9E7L - chains M and A of the 23 polymer chains in the assembly; structure by electron microscopy, 3.33 A resolution.

Chain M:
Protein: V-type proton ATPase subunit e
From: Saccharomyces cerevisiae
UniProtKB: Q3E7B6 (VA0E_YEAST); numbering as in UniProt (aligned over 1-73)
Sequence (73 residues; each row starts with the number of its first residue):
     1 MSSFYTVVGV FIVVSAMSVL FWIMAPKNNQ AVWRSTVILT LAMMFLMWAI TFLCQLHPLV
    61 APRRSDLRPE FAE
Not modelled in the structure: 1, 72-73

Chain A:
Protein: V-type proton ATPase subunit a, vacuolar isoform
From: Saccharomyces cerevisiae
Notes: engineered mutation(s): C-terminal calmodulin binding peptide
UniProtKB: P32563 (VPH1_YEAST); numbering as in UniProt (aligned over 1-840)
Sequence (840 residues; each row starts with the number of its first residue):
     1 MAEKEEAIFR SAEMALVQFY IPQEISRDSA YTLGQLGLVQ FRDLNSKVRA FQRTFVNEIR
    61 RLDNVERQYR YFYSLLKKHD IKLYEGDTDK YLDGSGELYV PPSGSVIDDY VRNASYLEER
   121 LIQMEDATDQ IEVQKNDLEQ YRFILQSGDE FFLKGDNTDS TSYMDEDMID ANGENIAAAI
   181 GASVNYVTGV IARDKVATLE QILWRVLRGN LFFKTVEIEQ PVYDVKTREY KHKNAFIVFS
   241 HGDLIIKRIR KIAESLDANL YDVDSSNEGR SQQLAKVNKN LSDLYTVLKT TSTTLESELY
   301 AIAKELDSWF QDVTREKAIF EILNKSNYDT NRKILIAEGW IPRDELATLQ ARLGEMIARL
   361 GIDVPSIIQV LDTNHTPPTF HRTNKFTAGF QSICDCYGIA QYREINAGLP TIVTFPFMFA
   421 IMFGDMGHGF LMTLAALSLV LNEKKINKMK RGEIFDMAFT GRYIILLMGV FSMYTGFLYN
   481 DIFSKTMTIF KSGWKWPDHW KKGESITATS VGTYPIGLDW AWHGTENALL FSNSYKMKLS
   541 ILMGFIHMTY SYFFSLANHL YFNSMIDIIG NFIPGLLFMQ GIFGYLSVCI VYKWAVDWVK
   601 DGKPAPGLLN MLINMFLSPG TIDDELYPHQ AKVQVFLLLM ALVCIPWLLL VKPLHFKFTH
   661 KKKSHEPLPS TEADASSEDL EAQQLISAMD ADDAEEEEVG SGSHGEDFGD IMIHQVIHTI
   721 EFCLNCVSHT ASYLRLWALS LAHAQLSSVL WTMTIQIAFG FRGFVGVFMT VALFAMWFAL
   781 TCAVLVLMEG TSAMLHSLRL HWVESMSKFF VGEGLPYEPF AFEYKDMEVA VASASSSASS
Not modelled in the structure: 1-2, 155-183, 660-705, 833-840
Curated features (UniProtKB/Swiss-Prot):
  - modified residue: Ala-2 (N-acetylalanine)
  - mutagenesis: Asp-425 (D425N: Reduces assembly of V-ATPase complexes and reduces ATPase activity of the assembled complexes), Lys-538 (K538A: Reduces assembly of V-ATPase complexes), Lys-593 (K593A: Reduces ATPase activity), Gln-634 (Q634L: Reduces subunit stability), His-729 (H729R: Reduces ATPase activity), Arg-735 (R735L: Reduces subunit stability), Leu-739 (L739S: Reduces ATPase activity), His-743 (H743A/E/Y: Reduces ATPase activity), Leu-746 (L746S: Reduces ATPase activity), Leu-780 (L780S: Reduces assembly of V-ATPase complexes), Glu-789 (E789A/D/H/Q: Abolishes ATPase activity and proton transport, but does not affect complex assembly), Leu-800 (L800S: Reduces assembly of V-ATPase complexes), 4 further mutagenesis entries in UniProt

How chain M and chain A interact:
Pairs across the interface (69; chain M residue first):
  Asn-29(M) / Asn-384(A)
  Ala-31(M) / Ile-8(A)  hydrophobic
  Leu-39(M) / Val-413(A)  hydrophobic
  Thr-40(M) / Val-413(A)
  Thr-40(M) / Phe-471(A)
  Met-43(M) / Phe-417(A)  hydrophobic
  Met-44(M) / Tyr-474(A)  hydrogen bond (backbone-side chain)
  Leu-46(M) / Met-543(A)  hydrophobic
  Met-47(M) / Phe-417(A)  hydrophobic
  Met-47(M) / Ile-421(A)  hydrophobic
  Met-47(M) / Thr-475(A)  hydrogen bond
  Met-47(M) / Leu-478(A)  hydrophobic
  Trp-48(M) / Tyr-474(A)
  Trp-48(M) / Leu-478(A)
  Trp-48(M) / Pro-515(A)  hydrogen bond (side chain-backbone)
  Trp-48(M) / Ile-516(A)
  Ile-50(M) / Leu-539(A)  hydrophobic
  Ile-50(M) / Leu-542(A)  hydrophobic
  Ile-50(M) / Trp-594(A)  hydrophobic
  Thr-51(M) / Gly-517(A)
  Thr-51(M) / Tyr-535(A)  hydrogen bond
  Phe-52(M) / Thr-513(A)
  Phe-52(M) / Tyr-514(A)
  Leu-53(M) / Val-591(A)  hydrophobic
  Leu-53(M) / Trp-594(A)  hydrophobic
  Cys-54(M) / Phe-531(A)  hydrophobic
  Gln-55(M) / Thr-513(A)  hydrogen bond (backbone-side chain)
  Gln-55(M) / Gly-517(A)  hydrogen bond (side chain-backbone)
  Gln-55(M) / Leu-518(A)
  Gln-55(M) / Asp-519(A)  hydrogen bond (side chain-backbone)
  Leu-56(M) / Thr-513(A)
  His-57(M) / Trp-594(A)
  His-57(M) / Asp-597(A)  salt bridge
  Pro-58(M) / Trp-494(A)  hydrophobic
  Leu-59(M) / Ala-605(A)  hydrophobic
  Val-60(M) / Trp-522(A)
  Ala-61(M) / Trp-494(A)  hydrophobic
  Ala-61(M) / Ala-508(A)
  Ala-61(M) / Trp-522(A)
  Ala-61(M) / Asn-527(A)  hydrogen bond (backbone-side chain)
  Pro-62(M) / Trp-494(A)
  Pro-62(M) / Trp-496(A)
  Pro-62(M) / Thr-507(A)
  Pro-62(M) / Ala-508(A)  hydrogen bond (backbone-backbone)
  Pro-62(M) / Trp-522(A)  hydrophobic
  Pro-62(M) / Thr-525(A)
  Pro-62(M) / Asn-527(A)
  Arg-63(M) / Ile-506(A)
  Arg-63(M) / Thr-507(A)
  Arg-63(M) / Thr-525(A)
  Arg-63(M) / Glu-526(A)  salt bridge
  Arg-63(M) / Asn-527(A)  hydrogen bond (backbone-side chain)
  Arg-64(M) / Trp-496(A)
  Arg-64(M) / Ser-505(A)
  Arg-64(M) / Ile-506(A)  hydrogen bond (backbone-backbone)
  Arg-64(M) / His-523(A)  hydrogen bond (side chain-backbone)
  Arg-64(M) / Gly-524(A)
  Arg-64(M) / Glu-526(A)
  Ser-65(M) / Gly-503(A)
  Ser-65(M) / Glu-504(A)
  Ser-65(M) / Ser-505(A)  hydrogen bond
  Ser-65(M) / Glu-526(A)  hydrogen bond
  Leu-67(M) / Trp-500(A)  hydrogen bond (backbone-side chain)
  Arg-68(M) / Trp-500(A)
  Pro-69(M) / Trp-500(A)
  Pro-69(M) / Lys-501(A)
  Pro-69(M) / Lys-502(A)
  Glu-70(M) / Lys-502(A)  salt bridge
  Phe-71(M) / Trp-500(A)  hydrophobic
Interface residues without a listed pair, chain M (34 interface residues in all): Phe-4, Val-32, Ser-35, Thr-36
Interface residues without a listed pair, chain A (57 interface residues in all): Glu-6, Phe-386, Thr-387, Leu-409, Ile-412, Thr-414, Met-418, Ala-521, Ile-546, Tyr-550, Lys-593, Ala-595, Val-596, Trp-598, Val-599

Overview:
The interface between chain M and chain A involves 34 residues on one side and 57 on the other; the contacts
include 15 hydrogen bonds and 3 salt bridges. Polar pairs include His-57(M)/Asp-597(A), Arg-63(M)/Glu-526(A)
and Glu-70(M)/Lys-502(A). From UniProt: 16 mutagenesis sites on chain A.
Here chain M is V-type proton ATPase subunit e and chain A is V-type proton ATPase subunit a, vacuolar
isoform, both from Saccharomyces cerevisiae. Entry 9E7L (Yeast V-ATPase Vo proton channel bound to nanobody
2WVA7) was determined by electron microscopy together with 9E76 and 9MJ4 from the same study.
